PDB entry 8FF4 | electron microscopy, 3.60 A resolution | chains H and M of the 23 polymer chains in the assembly

[Chain H]
Name: Type I-B CRISPR-associated protein Cas7
From: Nostoc sp. 'Peltigera membranacea cyanobiont' 210A
UniProtKB: A0A235IG15 (A0A235IG15_9NOSO); numbering as in UniProt (aligned over 1-323)
Amino-acid sequence (323 residues; row label = number of the first residue in the row):
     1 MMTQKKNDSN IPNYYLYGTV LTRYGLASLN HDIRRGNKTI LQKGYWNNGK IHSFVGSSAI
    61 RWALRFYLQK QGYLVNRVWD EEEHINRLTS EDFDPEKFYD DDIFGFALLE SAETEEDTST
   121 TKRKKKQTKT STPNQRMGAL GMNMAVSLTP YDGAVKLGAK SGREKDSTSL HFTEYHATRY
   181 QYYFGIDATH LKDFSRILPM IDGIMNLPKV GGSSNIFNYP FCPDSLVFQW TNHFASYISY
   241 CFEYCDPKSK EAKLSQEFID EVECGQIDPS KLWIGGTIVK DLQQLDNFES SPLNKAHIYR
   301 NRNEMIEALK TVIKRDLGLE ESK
Disordered / not traced: 1-11, 110-132, 320-323

[Chain M]
Molecule: 71-nt RNA strand
Sequence (71 nucleotides; numbered 1 to 71; the number before each row is that of its first residue):
     1 UUGCUCAAGA GAAGUCAUUU AAUAAGGCCA CUGUUAAACG UAGGUGAGUC GUGGCUUUAU
    61 GCCGUUAGGC G
Disordered / not traced: 64-71

[Chain H / chain M interface]
Contacting residue pairs - 48 pairs, chain H then chain M:
  Leu29(H) with A10(M), phosphate contact
  Asn30(H) with A8(M), sugar contact; G9(M), hydrogen bond to the sugar; A10(M), phosphate contact
  His31(H) with G9(M), sugar contact
  Asp32(H) with G9(M), base contact
  Ser58(H) with A7(M), sugar contact; A8(M), hydrogen bond to the phosphate; G9(M), phosphate contact
  Ala59(H) with A8(M), sugar contact
  Arg61(H) with A7(M), salt bridge to the phosphate
  Trp62(H) with A8(M), stacking on the base
  Arg65(H) with A7(M), salt bridge to the phosphate
  Arg77(H) with A8(M), salt bridge to the phosphate
  Trp79(H) with A8(M), base contact
  Phe104(H) with C6(M), phosphate contact
  Gly105(H) with C6(M), sugar contact
  Phe106(H) with U5(M), sugar contact; C6(M), sugar contact
  Ala107(H) with U5(M), base contact; C6(M), hydrogen bond to the sugar
  Gln135(H) with U5(M), base contact
  Arg136(H) with U5(M), hydrogen bond to the sugar
  Met137(H) with U1(M), phosphate contact; U5(M), hydrogen bond to the sugar
  Gly138(H) with U5(M), phosphate contact; C6(M), hydrogen bond to the phosphate
  Lys156(H) with U15(M), salt bridge to the phosphate
  Leu157(H) with U15(M), phosphate contact
  Gly158(H) with A13(M), hydrogen bond to the sugar; U15(M), phosphate contact
  Ala159(H) with G14(M), sugar contact; U15(M), hydrogen bond to the phosphate
  Lys160(H) with A13(M), phosphate contact; G14(M), phosphate contact
  Ser161(H) with G14(M), hydrogen bond to the phosphate
  Lys165(H) with C16(M), base contact
  Thr168(H) with A13(M), base contact
  Leu170(H) with U15(M), base contact
  His171(H) with A13(M), stacking on the base
  Lys209(H) with G11(M), salt bridge to the phosphate
  Gly211(H) with A8(M), base contact; A10(M), phosphate contact
  Gly212(H) with A10(M), sugar contact; G11(M), phosphate contact
  Asn215(H) with A12(M), phosphate contact; A13(M), hydrogen bond to the phosphate
  Ile216(H) with A13(M), phosphate contact
Other interface residues (no listed pair), chain H (39 interface residues in all): Ile33, His84, Asn86, Leu108, Ser213

[Overview]
39 residues of chain H and 13 residues of chain M are in contact; the contacts include 10 hydrogen bonds, 5
salt bridges and 2 aromatic stacking contacts. Polar contacts include Asn30(H)-G9(M), Ala107(H)-C6(M) and
Arg136(H)-U5(M).
Chain H is Type I-B CRISPR-associated protein Cas7 (Nostoc sp. 'Peltigera membranacea cyanobiont' 210A) and
chain M is a 71-nt RNA strand; the structure, Cryo-EM structure of Cascade-DNA-TniQ-TnsC complex (composite)
in type I-B CAST system, was determined by electron microscopy, deposited together with 8FCJ, 8FCU, 8FCV,
8FCW, 8FD2, 8FD3 and 8FF5.
